Entry 6BCR (X-ray diffraction, 1.99 A resolution); this record covers chains A and C of the 4 polymer chains in the assembly.

[Chain A]
Protein: 14-3-3 protein theta
Organism: Homo sapiens
UniProtKB: P27348 (1433T_HUMAN); numbering as in UniProt (aligned over 1-245)
Amino-acid sequence (245 residues; row label = number of the first residue in the row):
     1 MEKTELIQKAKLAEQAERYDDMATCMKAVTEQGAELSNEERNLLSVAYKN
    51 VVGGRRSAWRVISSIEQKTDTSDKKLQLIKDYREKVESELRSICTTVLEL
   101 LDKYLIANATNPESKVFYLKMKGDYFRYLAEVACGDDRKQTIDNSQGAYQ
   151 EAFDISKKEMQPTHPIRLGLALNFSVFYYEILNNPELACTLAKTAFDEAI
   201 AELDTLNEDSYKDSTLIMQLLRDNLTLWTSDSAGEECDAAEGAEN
Not modelled in the structure: 231-245
Curated features (UniProtKB/Swiss-Prot):
  - site (Interaction with phosphoserine on interacting protein): Arg56, Arg127
  - modified residue: Met1 (N-acetylmethionine), Lys3 (N6-acetyllysine), Lys49 (N6-acetyllysine), Lys68 (N6-acetyllysine), Tyr82 (3'-nitrotyrosine), Ser92 (Phosphoserine), Tyr104 (3'-nitrotyrosine), Lys115 (N6-acetyllysine), Ser232 (Phosphoserine)
  - cross-link: Lys49 (Glycyl lysine isopeptide (Lys-Gly) (interchain with G-Cter in SUMO2))

[Chain C]
Protein: Insulin receptor substrate protein of 53 kDa, peptide (IRSp53)
Amino-acid sequence (14 residues; each row starts with the number of its first residue):
   333 LSDSYSNTLPVRKS
Not modelled in the structure: 333-336, 346
Modified / non-standard residues: Thr340 (phosphothreonine; TPO)
What the authors report for this chain:
  - post-translational modification sites: Thr340

[Chain A / chain C interface]
Residue-residue contacts (30; chain A residue first):
  Tyr19(A) - Lys345(C)
  Ser45(A) - Pro342(C)
  Lys49(A) - Thr340(C)
  Lys49(A) - Pro342(C)
  Lys49(A) - Val343(C)
  Asn50(A) - Arg344(C)
  Asn50(A) - Lys345(C)  hydrogen bond (side chain-backbone)
  Gly53(A) - Arg344(C)
  Gly54(A) - Arg344(C)
  Arg56(A) - Thr340(C)
  Ser57(A) - Arg344(C)  hydrogen bond
  Arg60(A) - Tyr337(C)  hydrogen bond
  Lys120(A) - Leu341(C)  hydrogen bond (side chain-backbone)
  Arg127(A) - Thr340(C)
  Tyr128(A) - Thr340(C)
  Leu172(A) - Asn339(C)
  Leu172(A) - Thr340(C)
  Leu172(A) - Leu341(C)  hydrophobic
  Asn173(A) - Thr340(C)
  Asn173(A) - Leu341(C)  hydrogen bond (side chain-backbone)
  Val176(A) - Ser338(C)
  Val176(A) - Asn339(C)
  Val176(A) - Thr340(C)
  Ile217(A) - Leu341(C)  hydrophobic
  Leu220(A) - Asn339(C)
  Leu220(A) - Leu341(C)  hydrophobic
  Asp223(A) - Asn339(C)
  Asn224(A) - Ser338(C)
  Asn224(A) - Asn339(C)  hydrogen bond (side chain-backbone)
  Trp228(A) - Ser338(C)  hydrogen bond
Interface residues without a listed pair, chain A (25 interface residues in all): Glu17, Asp124, Gly169, Tyr179, Leu227
The authors on this interface:
  - pairs named by the authors: Lys49(A)-Thr340(C), Arg56(A)-Thr340(C), Arg127(A)-Thr340(C), Tyr128(A)-Thr340(C) (hydrogen bond)

[Overview]
Chain A and chain C form an interface of 25 and 9 residues respectively, with 7 hydrogen bonds. Polar pairs
include Asn50(A)-Lys345(C), Ser57(A)-Arg344(C) and Arg60(A)-Tyr337(C). The authors report contacts between
Lys49(A) and Thr340(C), Arg56(A) and Thr340(C) and Arg127(A) and Thr340(C); a hydrogen bond between Tyr128(A)
and Thr340(C). From the paper: a modification site at Thr340(C).
Chain A is 14-3-3 protein theta (Homo sapiens) and chain C is Insulin receptor substrate protein of 53 kDa,
peptide (IRSp53); the structure, Complex of 14-3-3 theta with an IRSp53 peptide phosphorylated at T340, was
determined by X-ray diffraction, deposited together with 6BQT, 6BCY, 6BD1 and 6BD2.
